PDB entry 4D0W | X-ray diffraction, 1.77 A resolution | chain A

# Chain A
Name: Tyrosine-protein kinase JAK2
Organism: Homo sapiens
Notes: EC 2.7.10.2; fragment: kinase domain, residues 835-1132
UniProt: O60674 (JAK2_HUMAN); numbering as in UniProt (aligned over 835-1132)
Chain sequence (298 residues; numbered 835 to 1132; the number before each row is that of its first residue):
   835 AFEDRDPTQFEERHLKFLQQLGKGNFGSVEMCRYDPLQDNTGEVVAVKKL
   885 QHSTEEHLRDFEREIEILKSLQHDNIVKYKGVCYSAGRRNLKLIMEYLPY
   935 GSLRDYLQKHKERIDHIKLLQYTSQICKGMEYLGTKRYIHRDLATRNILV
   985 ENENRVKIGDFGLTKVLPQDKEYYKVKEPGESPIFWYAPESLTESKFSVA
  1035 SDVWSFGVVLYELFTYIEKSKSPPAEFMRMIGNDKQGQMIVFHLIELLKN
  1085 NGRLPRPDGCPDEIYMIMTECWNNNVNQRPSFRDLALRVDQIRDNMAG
Not modelled in the structure: 835-838, 859, 1131-1132
Modified / non-standard residues: Tyr1007 (o-phosphotyrosine; PTR); Tyr1008 (o-phosphotyrosine; PTR)
Residues lining bound ligands: VVQ (5-(2-aminopyrimidin-4-yl)-2-(5-chloro-2-methylphenyl)-1H-pyrrole-3-carboxamide): Leu855, Gly856, Lys857, Gly858, Gly861, Ser862, Val863, Ala880, Val911, Met929, Glu930, Tyr931, Leu932, Gly935, Ser936, Asp939, Arg980, Asn981, Leu983, Asp994

# Summary
Chain A binds compound VVQ.
Chain A is Tyrosine-protein kinase JAK2 (Homo sapiens); the structure, Pyrrole-3-carboxamides as potent and
selective JAK2 inhibitors, was determined by X-ray diffraction, deposited together with 4D0X and 4D1S.
